PDB entry 6P9X | electron microscopy, 2.91 A resolution | chains B and N of the 6 polymer chains in the assembly

[Chain B]
Name: Guanine nucleotide-binding protein G(I)/G(S)/G(T) subunit beta-1
From: Homo sapiens
UniProt: P62873 (GBB1_HUMAN); residues 2-340 here = UniProt positions 2-340
Chain sequence (350 residues; row label = number of the first residue in the row; numbers below 1 keep their minus sign (Met-9 is residue -9)):
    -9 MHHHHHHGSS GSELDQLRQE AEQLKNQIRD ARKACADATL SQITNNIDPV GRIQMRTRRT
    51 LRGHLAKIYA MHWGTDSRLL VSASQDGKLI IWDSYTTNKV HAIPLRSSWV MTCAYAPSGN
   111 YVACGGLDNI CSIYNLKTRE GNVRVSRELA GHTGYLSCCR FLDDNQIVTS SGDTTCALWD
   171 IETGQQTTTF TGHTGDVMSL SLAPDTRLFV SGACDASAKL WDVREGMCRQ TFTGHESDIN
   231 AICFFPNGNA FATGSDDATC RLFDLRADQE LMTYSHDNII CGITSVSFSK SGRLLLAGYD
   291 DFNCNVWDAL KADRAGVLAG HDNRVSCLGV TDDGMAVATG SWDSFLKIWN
Disordered / not traced: -9 to 2
Construct notes: expression tag (-9 to 1)
Swiss-Prot annotation at these positions:
  - modified residue: Ser2 (N-acetylserine), His266 (Phosphohistidine)
  - natural variant: Leu30 (L30F: In MRD42; uncertain significance), Arg52 (R52G: In MRD42), Gly64 (G64V: In MRD42), Asp76 (D76E: In MRD42; D76G: In MRD42), Gly77 (G77S: In MRD42), Lys78 (K78R: In MRD42), Ile80 (I80N: In MRD42; I80T: In MRD42), His91 (H91R: In MRD42; uncertain significance), Ala92 (A92T: In MRD42), Pro94 (P94S: In MRD42), Leu95 (L95P: In MRD42), Arg96 (R96L: In MRD42), 5 further natural variant entries in UniProt

[Chain N]
Name: Nanobody 35
From: Lama glama
Notes: antibody fragment or engineered binder
Chain sequence (138 residues; numbered 1 to 138; the number before each row is that of its first residue):
     1 QVQLQESGGG LVQPGGSLRL SCAASGFTFS NYKMNWVRQA PGKGLEWVSD ISQSGASISY
    61 TGSVKGRFTI SRDNAKNTLY LQMNSLKPED TAVYYCARCP APFTRDCFDV TSTTYAYRGQ
   121 GTQVTVSSHH HHHHEPEA
Disordered / not traced: 127-138
Cystine bridges: Cys22-Cys96, Cys99-Cys107

[Interface between chain B and chain N]
Pairs across the interface (19; chain B residue first):
  Arg8(B) - Gln120(N)  hydrogen bond
  Lys15(B) - Gln1(N)
  Thr184(B) - Thr114(N)
  Cys204(B) - Tyr117(N)  hydrogen bond (backbone-side chain)
  Asp205(B) - Ala116(N)
  Asp205(B) - Tyr117(N)
  Ala206(B) - Tyr117(N)  hydrogen bond (backbone-side chain)
  Glu226(B) - Val2(N)
  Glu226(B) - Gly26(N)
  Glu226(B) - Phe27(N)
  Glu226(B) - Thr28(N)
  Glu226(B) - Tyr32(N)  hydrogen bond
  Glu226(B) - Arg98(N)  hydrogen bond (backbone-side chain)
  Ser227(B) - Pro100(N)  hydrogen bond (side chain-backbone)
  Ser227(B) - Tyr117(N)
  Asp228(B) - Pro100(N)
  Asp228(B) - Tyr117(N)  hydrogen bond
  Asp246(B) - Pro102(N)
  Ile270(B) - Phe103(N)  hydrophobic
Also at the interface, not in a pair above, chain B (14 interface residues in all): Thr223, His225, Asp247
Also at the interface, not in a pair above, chain N (15 interface residues in all): Ala101

[In short]
14 residues of chain B and 15 residues of chain N are in contact; the contacts include 7 hydrogen bonds. Polar
pairs include Arg8(B)-Gln120(N), Cys204(B)-Tyr117(N) and Ala206(B)-Tyr117(N).
Chain B is Guanine nucleotide-binding protein G(I)/G(S)/G(T) subunit beta-1 (Homo sapiens) and chain N is
Nanobody 35 (Lama glama); the structure, CRF1 Receptor Gs GPCR protein complex with CRF1 peptide, was
determined by electron microscopy together with 6P9Y from the same study.
